PDB entry 3QGA | X-ray diffraction, 3.00 A resolution | chains M and P of the 12 polymer chains in the assembly

# Chain M (and P)
Name: Fusion of urease beta and gamma subunits
From: Helicobacter mustelae
Notes: chain P of this document is another copy of the same molecule, construct and numbering; everything in this record applies to it too
UniProtKB: D3UJ81 (D3UJ81_HELM1); residues 1-225 here = UniProt positions 1-225
Amino-acid sequence (225 residues; numbered 1 to 225; the number before each row is that of its first residue):
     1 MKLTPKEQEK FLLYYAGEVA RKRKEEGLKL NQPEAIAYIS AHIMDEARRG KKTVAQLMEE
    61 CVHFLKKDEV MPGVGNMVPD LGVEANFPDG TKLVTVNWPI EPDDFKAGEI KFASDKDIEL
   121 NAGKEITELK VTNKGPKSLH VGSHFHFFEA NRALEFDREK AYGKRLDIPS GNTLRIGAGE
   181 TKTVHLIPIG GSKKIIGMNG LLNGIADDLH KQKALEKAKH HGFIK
Modified positions: Met-1 (n-formylmethionine; FME)

# Interface between chain M and chain P
Pairs across the interface (27):
  Leu-12(M) with Leu-3(P), hydrophobic; Phe-11(P), hydrophobic
  Leu-13(M) with Met-1(P)
  Tyr-15(M) with Phe-11(P); Tyr-14(P); Tyr-15(P), hydrogen bond (side chain-backbone); Glu-18(P), hydrogen bond
  Ala-16(M) with Met-1(P); Phe-11(P), hydrophobic
  Lys-22(M) with Tyr-14(P), hydrogen bond; Glu-18(P), salt bridge; Arg-21(P); Asp-45(P), salt bridge
  Arg-23(M) with Arg-48(P)
  Glu-26(M) with Arg-49(P), salt bridge
  Leu-28(M) with Arg-48(P); Arg-49(P)
  Lys-29(M) with Arg-48(P), hydrogen bond (backbone-side chain)
  Leu-30(M) with Arg-48(P)
  Asn-31(M) with Arg-48(P)
  Gln-32(M) with Met-1(P); Lys-2(P)
  Pro-33(M) with Met-1(P)
  Glu-34(M) with Arg-48(P), salt bridge
  Ile-36(M) with Met-1(P)
  Ala-37(M) with Met-1(P)
  Met-71(M) with Arg-48(P)
Other interface residues (no listed pair), chain M (18 interface residues in all): Val-19
Other interface residues (no listed pair), chain P (13 interface residues in all): Gln-8, Met-44

# Summary
18 residues of chain M and 13 residues of chain P are in contact, with 4 hydrogen bonds and 4 salt bridges.
Among the polar pairs are Lys-22(M)/Glu-18(P), Lys-22(M)/Asp-45(P) and Glu-26(M)/Arg-49(P).
Chain M and chain P are both Fusion of urease beta and gamma subunits (Helicobacter mustelae); the structure,
3.0 A Model of Iron Containing Urease UreA2B2 from Helicobacter mustelae, was determined by X-ray diffraction
(same publication as 3QGK).
